Entry 6IRO (electron microscopy, 3.40 A resolution); this record covers chains E and J of the 11 polymer chains in the assembly.

== Chain E ==
Molecule: Histone H3
From: Xenopus laevis
UniProt: A0A310TTQ1 (A0A310TTQ1_XENLA); residues 1-135 here correspond to UniProt positions 2-136 (UniProt number = residue number + 1)
Chain sequence (135 residues; each row starts with the number of its first residue):
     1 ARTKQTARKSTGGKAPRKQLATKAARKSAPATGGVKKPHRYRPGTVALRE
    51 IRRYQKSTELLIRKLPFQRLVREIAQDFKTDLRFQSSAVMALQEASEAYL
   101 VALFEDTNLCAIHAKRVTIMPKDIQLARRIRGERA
Unresolved in the structure: 1-39, 135

== Chain J ==
Molecule: 167-nt DNA strand
From: Escherichia coli K-12
Sequence (167 nucleotides; row label = number of the first residue in the row; numbers below 1 keep their minus sign (DC-19 is residue -19)):
   -19 CTAGTACTTCTCGACAAGCTTCAGGATGTATATATCTGACACGTGCCTGG
    31 AGACTAGGGAGTAATCCCCTTGGCGGTTAAAACGCGGGGGACAGCGCGTA
    81 CGTGCGTTTAAGCGGTGCTAGAGCTGTCTACGACCAATTGAGCGGCCTCG
   131 GCACCGGGATTCTCGAG
Unresolved in the structure: -19 to 0, 147

== How chain E and chain J interact ==
Residue-residue contacts - 17 pairs, chain E then chain J:
  Arg40(E) with DG82(J), base contact; DT83(J), hydrogen bond to the base; DG84(J), hydrogen bond to the sugar
  Tyr41(E) with DA6(J), hydrogen bond to the phosphate; DG84(J), phosphate contact
  Gly44(E) with DT83(J), phosphate contact
  Val46(E) with DT83(J), phosphate contact
  Ala47(E) with DT83(J), hydrogen bond to the phosphate
  Arg49(E) with DT7(J), phosphate contact; DG8(J), phosphate contact
  Arg63(E) with DA91(J), hydrogen bond to the phosphate; DG92(J), salt bridge to the phosphate
  Lys64(E) with DG92(J), hydrogen bond to the phosphate
  Leu65(E) with DG92(J), hydrogen bond to the phosphate
  Arg69(E) with DA91(J), salt bridge to the phosphate
  Arg83(E) with DA100(J), sugar contact
  Lys115(E) with DA73(J), salt bridge to the phosphate
Also at the interface, not in a pair above, chain E (16 interface residues in all): Pro43, Thr45, Lys56, Pro66
Also at the interface, not in a pair above, chain J (12 interface residues in all): DT9, DG101

== Summary ==
The interface between chain E and chain J involves 16 residues on one side and 12 on the other; the contacts
include 7 hydrogen bonds and 3 salt bridges. Polar contacts include Arg40(E)-DT83(J), Arg40(E)-DG84(J) and
Tyr41(E)-DA6(J).
Chain E is Histone H3 (Xenopus laevis) and chain J is a 167-nt DNA strand (Escherichia coli K-12); the
structure, the crosslinked complex of ISWI-nucleosome in the ADP-bound state, was determined by electron
microscopy, deposited together with 6JYL and 6K1P.
